Entry 1HJX (X-ray diffraction, 1.85 A resolution); this record covers chains A and B of the 4 polymer chains in the assembly.

== Chain A (and B) ==
Protein: Chitinase-3 like protein 1
Organism: Homo sapiens
Notes: chain B of this document is another copy of the same molecule, construct and numbering; everything in this record applies to it too
UniProtKB: P36222 (C3L1_HUMAN); residue numbers follow UniProt; this construct covers 22-383
Amino-acid sequence (362 residues; numbered 22 to 383; the number before each row is that of its first residue):
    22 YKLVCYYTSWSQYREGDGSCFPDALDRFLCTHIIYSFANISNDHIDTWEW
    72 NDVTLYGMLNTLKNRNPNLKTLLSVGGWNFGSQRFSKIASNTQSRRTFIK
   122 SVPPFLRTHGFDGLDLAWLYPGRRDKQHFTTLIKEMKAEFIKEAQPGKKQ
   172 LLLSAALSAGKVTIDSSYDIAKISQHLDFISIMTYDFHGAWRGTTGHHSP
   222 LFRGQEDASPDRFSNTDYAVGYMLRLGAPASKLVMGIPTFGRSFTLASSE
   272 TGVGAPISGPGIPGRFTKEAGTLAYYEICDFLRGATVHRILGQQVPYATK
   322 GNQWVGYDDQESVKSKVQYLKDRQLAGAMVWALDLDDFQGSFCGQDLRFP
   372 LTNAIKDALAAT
Disulfides: Cys-26/Cys-51, Cys-300/Cys-364
Covalently attached groups: N-acetylglucosamine (NAG) linked to Asn-60
Construct notes: variant Ile-311 (Thr in P36222)
UniProt features mapped onto this chain:
  - region: Gln-324 to Val-338 (Important for AKT1 activation and IL8 production)
  - binding site (chitin): Glu-70, Trp-71, Gly-97 to Asn-100, Tyr-141, Met-204 to Asp-207, Arg-263, Trp-352
  - glycosylation: Asn-60 (N-linked (GlcNAc...) asparagine)
Reported in the primary citation:
  - post-translational modification sites: Asn-60

== How chain A and chain B interact ==
Residue-residue contacts - 10 pairs, chain A then chain B:
  Lys-182(A) / Arg-246(B)
  Asp-186(A) / Arg-246(B)  salt bridge
  Arg-233(A) / Arg-233(B)
  Tyr-243(A) / Arg-246(B)  hydrogen bond
  Arg-246(A) / Lys-147(B)
  Arg-246(A) / Asp-186(B)  salt bridge
  Arg-246(A) / Tyr-243(B)
  Arg-246(A) / Leu-247(B)
  Leu-247(A) / Arg-246(B)
  Leu-247(A) / Leu-247(B)  hydrophobic
Interface residues without a listed pair, chain A (7 interface residues in all): Ala-192
Interface residues without a listed pair, chain B (7 interface residues in all): Ala-192

== Summary ==
Chain A and chain B each contribute 7 residues to their interface; the contacts include 1 hydrogen bond and 2
salt bridges. Polar pairs include Asp-186(A)/Arg-246(B) and Tyr-243(A)/Arg-246(B). N-acetylglucosamine is
covalently linked to Asn-60(A). UniProt lists 13 chitin-binding residues on chain A. From the paper: a
modification site at Asn-60(A).
Both chains are Chitinase-3 like protein 1 (Homo sapiens). Entry 1HJX (Ligand-induced signalling and
conformational change of the 39 kD glycoprotein from human articular chondrocytes) was determined by X-ray
diffraction (same publication as 1HJV and 1HJW).
